6LWL - chains A and B of the 3 polymer chains in the assembly; structure by X-ray diffraction, 2.55 A resolution.

# Chain A
Protein: Endonuclease 8-like 1
From: Homo sapiens
Notes: EC 3.2.2.-, 4.2.99.18
UniProtKB: Q96FI4 (NEIL1_HUMAN); numbering as in UniProt (aligned over 1-295)
Sequence (295 residues; each row starts with the number of its first residue):
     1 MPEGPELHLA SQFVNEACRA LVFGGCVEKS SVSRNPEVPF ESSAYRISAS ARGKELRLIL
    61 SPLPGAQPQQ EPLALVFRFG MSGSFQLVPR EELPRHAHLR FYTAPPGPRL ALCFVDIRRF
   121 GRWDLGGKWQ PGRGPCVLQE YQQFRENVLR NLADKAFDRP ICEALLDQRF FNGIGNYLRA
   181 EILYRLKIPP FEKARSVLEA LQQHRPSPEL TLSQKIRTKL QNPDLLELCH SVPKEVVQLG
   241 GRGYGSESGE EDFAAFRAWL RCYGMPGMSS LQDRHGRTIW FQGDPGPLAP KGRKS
Unresolved in the structure: 1, 203-221, 291-295
Differences from the reference sequence: variant Arg242 (Lys in Q96FI4)
Curated features (UniProtKB/Swiss-Prot):
  - active site: Pro2 (Schiff-base intermediate with DNA), Glu3 (Proton donor), Lys54 (Proton donor)
  - binding site (DNA): Asn176
  - natural variant: Ala44 (A44D: Found in a patient with childhood-onset nephrotic syndrome, focal segmental glomerulosclerosis and end-stage renal disease; uncertain significance), Ala156 (A156T: Found in a patient with childhood-onset steroid-resistant nephrotic syndrome; uncertain significance), Glu181 (E181K: Found in a patient with nephrotic syndrome also carrying mutation P-159 in MYO1E), Arg242 (K242R: In RNA edited version; this construct carries the variant)
  - mutagenesis: Pro2 (P2T: Loss of glycosylase and AP lyase activity; Loss of glycosylase activity), Glu3 (E3Q: Loss of glycosylase and AP lyase activity), Lys54 (K54L: Loss of glycosylase activity), Arg277 (R277A: Strongly reduced glycosylase activity. Has little effect on AP lyase activity)
What the authors report for this chain:
  - conformationally variable residues (loop rearrangement): Arg242, Tyr244
  - catalytic residues: Pro2 (citing earlier work)
  - mutagenesis - P2G: decreased catalytic activity (citing earlier work)
  - mutagenesis - R242A, R242H: decreased catalytic activity
  - mutagenesis - R242A/Y244R, R242H/Y244R: increased catalytic activity on DHU
  - mutagenesis - R242A/Y244R, R242H/Y244R: increased catalytic activity on Tg
  - binding site for the 13-nt DNA strand (chain B): Tyr244

# Chain B
Molecule: 13-nt DNA strand
Sequence (13 nucleotides; each row starts with the number of its first residue):
     1 CGTCCAXGTC TAC
Modified / non-standard residues: EW3 ([(2R,3R,4R,5R)-5-[2,4-bis(oxidanylidene)-1,3-diazinan-1-yl]-4-fluoranyl-3-oxidanyl-oxolan-2-yl]methyl dihydrogen phosphate) at position 7

# How chain A and chain B interact
Pairs across the interface (27):
  Pro2(A) with EW3_7(B), base contact; DG8(B), phosphate contact
  Glu3(A) with EW3_7(B), sugar contact; DG8(B), phosphate contact
  Lys54(A) with DG8(B), salt bridge to the phosphate; DT9(B), salt bridge to the phosphate
  Arg78(A) with DC10(B), salt bridge to the phosphate
  Gly80(A) with EW3_7(B), base contact; DG8(B), sugar contact
  Met81(A) with EW3_7(B), base contact; DG8(B), sugar contact
  Arg118(A) with DA6(B), hydrogen bond to the base
  Phe120(A) with DG8(B), base contact
  Arg122(A) with DC10(B), phosphate contact
  Gln130(A) with DC10(B), phosphate contact
  Arg133(A) with DT9(B), salt bridge to the phosphate
  Gln168(A) with DT9(B), phosphate contact
  Gly175(A) with DG8(B), phosphate contact
  Asn176(A) with EW3_7(B), hydrogen bond to the phosphate; DG8(B), hydrogen bond to the phosphate
  Tyr177(A) with EW3_7(B), sugar contact
  Tyr244(A) with EW3_7(B), base contact
  Tyr263(A) with DA6(B), hydrogen bond to the phosphate; EW3_7(B), hydrogen bond to the phosphate
  Arg277(A) with EW3_7(B), salt bridge to the phosphate; DG8(B), salt bridge to the phosphate
  Thr278(A) with DA6(B), hydrogen bond to the phosphate
Other interface residues (no listed pair), chain A (21 interface residues in all): Glu6, Leu166

# Overview
The interface between chain A and chain B involves 21 residues on one side and 5 on the other; the contacts
include 6 hydrogen bonds and 6 salt bridges. Polar contacts include Arg118(A)-DA6(B), Asn176(A)-EW3_7(B) and
Asn176(A)-DG8(B). From the paper: the catalytic residue Pro2(A); P2G, R242A and R242H of chain A reduce
catalytic activity; 5 substitutions were tested in all.
Chain A is Endonuclease 8-like 1 (Homo sapiens) and chain B is a 13-nt DNA strand; the structure, Crystal
structure of human NEIL1(R242) bound to duplex DNA containing 2'-fluoro-2'-deoxy-5,6-dihydrouridine, was
determined by X-ray diffraction, deposited together with 6LWA, 6LWB, 6LWC, 6LWD, 6LWF, 6LWG and 10 further
entries.
